PDB entry 9K41 | electron microscopy, 2.81 A resolution | chains G and I of the 10 polymer chains in the assembly

# Chain G
Name: Probable histone H2A.7
From: Arabidopsis thaliana
UniProtKB: Q9FJE8 (H2A7_ARATH); residues 0-149 here correspond to UniProt positions 1-150 (UniProt number = residue number + 1)
Chain sequence (150 residues; numbered 0 to 149; the number before each row is that of its first residue; numbering starts at 0):
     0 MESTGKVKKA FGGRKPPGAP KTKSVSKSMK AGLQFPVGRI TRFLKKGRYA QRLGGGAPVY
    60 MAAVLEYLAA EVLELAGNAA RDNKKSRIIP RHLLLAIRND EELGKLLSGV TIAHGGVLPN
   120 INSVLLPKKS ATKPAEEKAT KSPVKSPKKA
Unresolved in the structure: 0-22, 127-149
UniProt features mapped onto this chain:
  - motif: Ser145 to Lys148 (SPKK motif)
  - modified residue: Ser145 (Phosphoserine)

# Chain I
Molecule: 15.2.2 DNA
Sequence (147 nucleotides; row label = number of the first residue in the row; numbers below 1 keep their minus sign (DA-73 is residue -73)):
   -73 ACCTTTATTG ACTCCATAAT TGACCAATTG AGCGGCTCGA TTCAACTGTC AATAACTTCA
   -13 AATGAAGCAA GAGCCTTATC GTATTCTCCG CACGATGGTG CTTTAATCCA CCGCAACTTT
    47 CCTCTTTAAT AAAGGCACAA GCATTAA
Unresolved in the structure: -73, 73

# Interface between chain G and chain I
Residue-residue contacts (12):
  Arg38(G) - DC48(I)  hydrogen bond to the phosphate
  Arg38(G) - DT49(I)  salt bridge to the phosphate
  Lys44(G) - DG39(I)  salt bridge to the phosphate
  Arg51(G) - DC38(I)  hydrogen bond to the sugar
  Arg51(G) - DG39(I)  phosphate contact
  Leu52(G) - DC38(I)  sugar contact
  Leu52(G) - DG39(I)  hydrogen bond to the phosphate
  Gly54(G) - DC38(I)  hydrogen bond to the phosphate
  Lys84(G) - DA58(I)  phosphate contact
  Ser85(G) - DA58(I)  hydrogen bond to the phosphate
  Arg86(G) - DA57(I)  sugar contact
  Arg86(G) - DA58(I)  phosphate contact
Also at the interface, not in a pair above, chain G (10 interface residues in all): Gln50, Gly53

# Summary
The interface between chain G and chain I involves 10 residues on one side and 6 on the other, with 5 hydrogen
bonds and 2 salt bridges. Polar contacts include Arg51(G)-DC38(I), Arg38(G)-DC48(I) and Leu52(G)-DG39(I).
Here chain G is Probable histone H2A.7 (Arabidopsis thaliana) and chain I is 15.2.2 DNA. Entry 9K41 (Cryo-EM
structure of Arabidopsis thaliana H2A.W-nucleosome with Arabidopsis native 147bp DNA 15.2.2 (C2 symmetry)) was
determined by electron microscopy (same publication as 9K40 and 9K42).
